Entry 1I85 (X-ray diffraction, 3.20 A resolution); this record covers chains A and B of the 4 polymer chains in the assembly.

Chain A (and B):
Molecule: T lymphocyte activation antigen CD86
Source organism: Homo sapiens
Notes: fragment: ig v-type (receptor binding) domain; chain B of this document is another copy of the same molecule, construct and numbering; everything in this record applies to it too
UniProtKB: P42081 (CD86_HUMAN); residues 1-109 here correspond to UniProt positions 26-134 (UniProt number = residue number + 25)
Sequence (110 residues; numbered 0 to 109; the number before each row is that of its first residue; numbering starts at 0):
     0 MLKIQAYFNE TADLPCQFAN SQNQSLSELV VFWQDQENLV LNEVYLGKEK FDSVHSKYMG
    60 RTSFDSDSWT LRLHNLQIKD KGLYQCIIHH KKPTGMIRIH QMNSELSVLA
Disulfide bonds: Cys15-Cys85
Differences from the reference sequence: initiating methionine (0)
Curated features (UniProtKB/Swiss-Prot):
  - glycosylation (N-linked (GlcNAc...) asparagine): Asn8, Asn22

Chain A / chain B interface:
Contacting residue pairs - 19 pairs, chain A then chain B:
  Asn8(A) with Asn74(B)
  Gly46(A) with Lys47(B)
  Lys47(A) with Ser26(B), hydrogen bond; Leu45(B); Gly46(B)
  Glu48(A) with Gly46(B), hydrogen bond (backbone-backbone); Glu48(B)
  Phe50(A) with Ser65(B)
  Met58(A) with Asp66(B)
  Gly59(A) with Ser62(B); Phe63(B)
  Ser62(A) with Glu48(B)
  Phe63(A) with Phe50(B)
  Asp64(A) with Phe50(B)
  Arg71(A) with Gly59(B)
  His73(A) with Thr61(B), hydrogen bond (side chain-backbone); His73(B)
  Asn74(A) with Thr10(B), hydrogen bond; His73(B), hydrogen bond
Interface residues without a listed pair, chain A (16 interface residues in all): Leu25, Arg60, Thr61
Interface residues without a listed pair, chain B (18 interface residues in all): Arg60, Asp64, Arg71

In short:
16 residues of chain A and 18 residues of chain B are in contact, with 5 hydrogen bonds. Polar contacts
include Lys47(A)-Ser26(B), His73(A)-Thr61(B) and Asn74(A)-Thr10(B).
Chain A and chain B are both T lymphocyte activation antigen CD86 (Homo sapiens); the structure, Crystal
structure of the ctla-4/B7-2 complex, was determined by X-ray diffraction.
